3MAU - chains A and B; structure by X-ray diffraction, 2.90 A resolution.

== Chain A (and B) ==
Protein: sphingosine-1-phosphate lyase
From: Symbiobacterium thermophilum
Notes: EC 4.1.2.27; chain B of this document is another copy of the same molecule, construct and numbering; everything in this record applies to it too
UniProt: Q67PY4 (Q67PY4_SYMTH); residue numbers follow UniProt; this construct covers 2-507
Amino-acid sequence (514 residues; row label = number of the first residue in the row; numbering starts at 0):
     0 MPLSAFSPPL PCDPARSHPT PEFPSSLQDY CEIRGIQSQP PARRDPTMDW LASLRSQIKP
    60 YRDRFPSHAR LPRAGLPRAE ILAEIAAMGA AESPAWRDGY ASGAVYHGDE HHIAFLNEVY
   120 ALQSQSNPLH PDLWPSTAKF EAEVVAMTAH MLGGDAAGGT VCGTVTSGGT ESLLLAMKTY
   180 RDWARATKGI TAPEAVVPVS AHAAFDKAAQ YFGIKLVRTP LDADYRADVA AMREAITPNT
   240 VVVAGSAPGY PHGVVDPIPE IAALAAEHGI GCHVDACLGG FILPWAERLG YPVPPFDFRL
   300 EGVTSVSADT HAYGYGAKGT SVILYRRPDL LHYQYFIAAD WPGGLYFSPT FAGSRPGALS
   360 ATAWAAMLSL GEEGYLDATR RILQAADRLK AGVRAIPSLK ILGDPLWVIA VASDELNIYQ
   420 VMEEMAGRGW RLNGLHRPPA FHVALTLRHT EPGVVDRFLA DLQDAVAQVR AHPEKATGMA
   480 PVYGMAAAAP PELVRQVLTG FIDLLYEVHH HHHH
Not modelled in the structure: 0-56, 509-513 (chain B: 0-56, 508-513)
Sequence notes: expression tag (0-1, 508-513); engineered mutation A311 (Lys in Q67PY4)
Small-molecule neighbours:
  - EXT ({5-hydroxy-6-methyl-4-[(E)-{[2-(phosphonooxy)ethyl]imino}methyl]pyridin-3-yl}methyl dihydrogen phosphate): N126, L128, H129, G352, S353
  - 4'-deoxypyridoxine phosphate (PLR; (5-hydroxy-4,6-dimethylpyridin-3-yl)methyl dihydrogen phosphate): G167, G168, T169, L172, H201, P247, G248, Y249, D274, C276, L277, D308, H310
What the authors report for this chain:
  - binding site for phosphate ion: L128 (from molecular simulation)
  - binding site for 4'-deoxypyridoxine phosphate: Y249, Y345 (from molecular simulation)
  - binding site for EXT: Y105, H129 (proposed by the authors, not directly observed)
  - mutagenesis - A103P, Y105F, K317A: abolished catalytic activity
  - mutagenesis - H129A, C276A, Y482F: decreased catalytic activity
  - mutagenesis - Y249F: unchanged catalytic activity

== Chain A / chain B interface ==
Residue-residue contacts - 289 pairs, chain A then chain B:
  K58(A) - A137(B)
  K58(A) - K138(B)
  P59(A) - P134(B)  hydrophobic
  Y60(A) - P134(B)  hydrophobic
  Y60(A) - S135(B)
  P65(A) - K138(B)
  S66(A) - E142(B)
  H67(A) - E142(B)  salt bridge
  H67(A) - M146(B)
  H67(A) - L367(B)
  A68(A) - A145(B)
  A68(A) - M146(B)
  A68(A) - H149(B)
  R69(A) - M146(B)
  R69(A) - H149(B)
  R69(A) - D154(B)  salt bridge
  L70(A) - M146(B)
  L70(A) - W284(B)  hydrophobic
  L70(A) - M366(B)
  L70(A) - E371(B)
  L70(A) - Y374(B)  hydrophobic
  P71(A) - L367(B)
  P71(A) - G370(B)
  P71(A) - E371(B)  hydrogen bond (backbone-backbone)
  R72(A) - E371(B)
  R72(A) - E372(B)  hydrogen bond (backbone-backbone)
  A73(A) - E372(B)
  G74(A) - L367(B)
  G74(A) - S368(B)
  G74(A) - L369(B)  hydrogen bond (backbone-backbone)
  G74(A) - G370(B)
  L75(A) - L367(B)  hydrogen bond (backbone-backbone)
  L75(A) - S368(B)
  R77(A) - H110(B)
  R77(A) - H111(B)
  R77(A) - F114(B)
  I80(A) - W363(B)  hydrophobic
  I80(A) - A364(B)
  I80(A) - L367(B)  hydrophobic
  I80(A) - S368(B)
  L81(A) - F114(B)  hydrophobic
  L81(A) - E117(B)
  L81(A) - V118(B)  hydrophobic
  L81(A) - L121(B)
  E83(A) - K138(B)  salt bridge
  I84(A) - V118(B)  hydrophobic
  I84(A) - L121(B)  hydrophobic
  I84(A) - Q122(B)
  I84(A) - F139(B)  hydrophobic
  I84(A) - W363(B)  hydrophobic
  A85(A) - L121(B)  hydrophobic
  M87(A) - S135(B)
  M87(A) - K138(B)
  M87(A) - F139(B)  hydrophobic
  E91(A) - L132(B)
  E91(A) - W133(B)
  E91(A) - P134(B)
  E91(A) - S135(B)  hydrogen bond
  W95(A) - Q124(B)
  W95(A) - W133(B)
  A100(A) - L132(B)  hydrophobic
  A103(A) - L132(B)  hydrophobic
  A103(A) - W133(B)  hydrophobic
  V104(A) - Q124(B)
  V104(A) - W133(B)  hydrophobic
  H110(A) - R77(B)
  H111(A) - R77(B)
  I112(A) - S123(B)
  I112(A) - Q124(B)
  F114(A) - R77(B)
  F114(A) - L81(B)  hydrophobic
  N116(A) - Y119(B)
  N116(A) - A120(B)  hydrogen bond (side chain-backbone)
  N116(A) - S123(B)
  E117(A) - L81(B)
  V118(A) - L81(B)  hydrophobic
  V118(A) - I84(B)  hydrophobic
  Y119(A) - N116(B)
  Y119(A) - Y119(B)  hydrophobic
  Y119(A) - A316(B)
  Y119(A) - L358(B)
  A120(A) - N116(B)  hydrogen bond (backbone-side chain)
  L121(A) - L81(B)
  L121(A) - I84(B)  hydrophobic
  Q122(A) - I84(B)
  S123(A) - I112(B)
  S123(A) - N116(B)
  Q124(A) - W95(B)
  Q124(A) - V104(B)
  Q124(A) - I112(B)
  N126(A) - K317(B)
  P130(A) - L504(B)  hydrophobic
  D131(A) - R430(B)
  L132(A) - E91(B)
  L132(A) - A100(B)  hydrophobic
  L132(A) - A103(B)  hydrophobic
  L132(A) - R430(B)
  W133(A) - E91(B)
  W133(A) - W95(B)
  W133(A) - A103(B)  hydrophobic
  W133(A) - V104(B)  hydrophobic
  P134(A) - P59(B)  hydrophobic
  P134(A) - Y60(B)  hydrophobic
  P134(A) - E91(B)
  S135(A) - Y60(B)
  S135(A) - M87(B)
  S135(A) - E91(B)  hydrogen bond
  A137(A) - K58(B)
  A137(A) - L504(B)
  K138(A) - K58(B)
  K138(A) - P65(B)
  K138(A) - E83(B)  salt bridge
  K138(A) - M87(B)
  F139(A) - I84(B)  hydrophobic
  F139(A) - M87(B)  hydrophobic
  E140(A) - Y505(B)  hydrogen bond
  A141(A) - L504(B)
  A141(A) - Y505(B)
  A141(A) - V507(B)
  E142(A) - S66(B)
  E142(A) - H67(B)  salt bridge
  E142(A) - V507(B)
  V144(A) - Y505(B)  hydrophobic
  A145(A) - A68(B)
  M146(A) - H67(B)
  M146(A) - A68(B)
  M146(A) - R69(B)
  M146(A) - L70(B)
  H149(A) - A68(B)
  H149(A) - R69(B)
  D154(A) - R69(B)  salt bridge
  G162(A) - Y505(B)
  T163(A) - Y505(B)
  V164(A) - Y505(B)
  T169(A) - Y345(B)
  T169(A) - F350(B)
  T169(A) - G352(B)
  K177(A) - Y210(B)
  R180(A) - Q209(B)  hydrogen bond (side chain-backbone)
  R180(A) - Y210(B)  hydrogen bond (side chain-backbone)
  V198(A) - W340(B)
  V198(A) - P341(B)
  S199(A) - W340(B)
  A200(A) - W340(B)  hydrogen bond (backbone-side chain)
  H201(A) - W340(B)
  H201(A) - Y345(B)
  A202(A) - F335(B)
  A202(A) - W340(B)
  A202(A) - Y345(B)  hydrophobic
  K206(A) - F335(B)
  K206(A) - S347(B)  hydrogen bond
  K206(A) - T349(B)
  K206(A) - F350(B)  hydrogen bond (side chain-backbone)
  K206(A) - A351(B)
  Q209(A) - R180(B)  hydrogen bond (backbone-side chain)
  Q209(A) - F335(B)
  Y210(A) - K177(B)
  Y210(A) - R180(B)  hydrogen bond (backbone-side chain)
  Y210(A) - Y210(B)
  Y210(A) - F211(B)
  Y210(A) - T349(B)
  Y210(A) - F350(B)  hydrophobic
  F211(A) - Y210(B)
  Y249(A) - W340(B)  hydrophobic
  Y249(A) - G342(B)
  P250(A) - G342(B)
  W284(A) - L70(B)  hydrophobic
  H310(A) - S353(B)
  A316(A) - Y119(B)
  K317(A) - N126(B)
  K317(A) - R354(B)
  K317(A) - P355(B)
  G318(A) - P355(B)
  H331(A) - R494(B)  hydrogen bond (backbone-side chain)
  H331(A) - T498(B)
  H331(A) - D502(B)  salt bridge
  Y334(A) - R494(B)  hydrogen bond (backbone-side chain)
  Y334(A) - T498(B)
  Y334(A) - I501(B)
  Y334(A) - D502(B)  hydrogen bond
  F335(A) - A202(B)
  F335(A) - K206(B)
  F335(A) - Q209(B)
  I336(A) - R494(B)
  I336(A) - L497(B)  hydrophobic
  I336(A) - T498(B)
  A338(A) - H435(B)  hydrogen bond (backbone-side chain)
  A338(A) - R436(B)
  A338(A) - V493(B)  hydrophobic
  D339(A) - R436(B)
  W340(A) - V198(B)
  W340(A) - S199(B)
  W340(A) - A200(B)  hydrogen bond (side chain-backbone)
  W340(A) - H201(B)
  W340(A) - A202(B)
  W340(A) - Y249(B)  hydrophobic
  W340(A) - H435(B)  hydrogen bond (backbone-side chain)
  P341(A) - V198(B)
  P341(A) - L434(B)
  P341(A) - H435(B)
  P341(A) - R436(B)
  G342(A) - Y249(B)
  G342(A) - G433(B)
  G342(A) - L434(B)
  G343(A) - G433(B)
  G343(A) - H435(B)
  L344(A) - A485(B)  hydrophobic
  L344(A) - V493(B)  hydrophobic
  L344(A) - L497(B)  hydrophobic
  Y345(A) - T169(B)
  Y345(A) - H201(B)
  Y345(A) - A202(B)  hydrophobic
  F346(A) - F500(B)  hydrophobic
  F346(A) - I501(B)  hydrophobic
  S347(A) - K206(B)  hydrogen bond
  T349(A) - K206(B)
  T349(A) - Y210(B)
  F350(A) - T169(B)
  F350(A) - K206(B)  hydrogen bond (backbone-side chain)
  F350(A) - Y210(B)  hydrophobic
  F350(A) - F350(B)  hydrophobic
  A351(A) - K206(B)
  G352(A) - T169(B)
  S353(A) - H310(B)
  R354(A) - K317(B)
  P355(A) - K317(B)
  P355(A) - G318(B)
  P355(A) - L358(B)  hydrophobic
  L358(A) - Y119(B)
  L358(A) - P355(B)  hydrophobic
  W363(A) - I84(B)  hydrophobic
  A364(A) - I80(B)
  M366(A) - L70(B)
  L367(A) - H67(B)
  L367(A) - P71(B)
  L367(A) - G74(B)
  L367(A) - L75(B)  hydrogen bond (backbone-backbone)
  L367(A) - I80(B)  hydrophobic
  S368(A) - G74(B)
  S368(A) - L75(B)
  S368(A) - I80(B)
  L369(A) - G74(B)  hydrogen bond (backbone-backbone)
  G370(A) - P71(B)
  E371(A) - L70(B)
  E371(A) - P71(B)  hydrogen bond (backbone-backbone)
  E371(A) - R72(B)
  E372(A) - R72(B)  hydrogen bond (backbone-backbone)
  E372(A) - A73(B)
  Y374(A) - L70(B)  hydrophobic
  R430(A) - D131(B)
  R430(A) - L132(B)
  G433(A) - G342(B)
  G433(A) - G343(B)
  L434(A) - P341(B)
  L434(A) - G342(B)
  H435(A) - A338(B)  hydrogen bond (side chain-backbone)
  H435(A) - W340(B)  hydrogen bond (side chain-backbone)
  H435(A) - P341(B)
  H435(A) - G343(B)
  R436(A) - A338(B)
  R436(A) - D339(B)
  R436(A) - P341(B)
  A485(A) - L344(B)  hydrophobic
  V493(A) - A338(B)  hydrophobic
  V493(A) - L344(B)  hydrophobic
  R494(A) - H331(B)  hydrogen bond (side chain-backbone)
  R494(A) - Y334(B)  hydrogen bond (side chain-backbone)
  R494(A) - I336(B)
  L497(A) - I336(B)  hydrophobic
  L497(A) - L344(B)  hydrophobic
  T498(A) - H331(B)
  T498(A) - Y334(B)
  T498(A) - I336(B)
  F500(A) - F346(B)  hydrophobic
  I501(A) - Y334(B)
  I501(A) - F346(B)  hydrophobic
  D502(A) - H331(B)  salt bridge
  D502(A) - Y334(B)  hydrogen bond
  L504(A) - P130(B)  hydrophobic
  L504(A) - A137(B)
  L504(A) - A141(B)
  Y505(A) - E140(B)  hydrogen bond
  Y505(A) - A141(B)
  Y505(A) - V144(B)  hydrophobic
  Y505(A) - G162(B)
  Y505(A) - T163(B)
  Y505(A) - V164(B)  hydrogen bond (side chain-backbone)
  V507(A) - A141(B)
  V507(A) - E142(B)
Interface residues without a listed pair, chain A (143 interface residues in all): F64, A94, D108, S125, H129, M150, S166, D205, R217, H251, L330, A337, P348, Y482, P490, E506
Interface residues without a listed pair, chain B (143 interface residues in all): F64, A85, A94, D108, S125, H129, M150, S166, D205, R217, P250, H251, L330, A337, P348, Y482, P490, E506

== In short ==
The chain A/chain B interface involves 143 residues from each chain; the contacts include 35 hydrogen bonds
and 8 salt bridges. Polar contacts include H67(A)-E142(B), R69(A)-D154(B) and E83(A)-K138(B). The paper
reports a binding site for 4'-deoxypyridoxine phosphate at Y249(A) and Y345(A); A103P, Y105F and K317A of
chain A abolish catalytic activity; 7 substitutions were tested in all.
Both chains are sphingosine-1-phosphate lyase (Symbiobacterium thermophilum). Entry 3MAU (Crystal structure of
StSPL in complex with phosphoethanolamine) was determined by X-ray diffraction, deposited together with 3MAD,
3MAF, 3MBB and 3MC6.
